PDB entry 8VAS | electron microscopy, 3.80 A resolution | chains E and I of the 9 polymer chains in the assembly

[Chain E]
Protein: DNA polymerase III subunit delta'
Organism: Escherichia coli
UniProtKB: P28631 (HOLB_ECOLI); residue numbers follow UniProt; this construct covers 1-334
Sequence (337 residues; each row starts with the number of its first residue; numbers below 1 keep their minus sign (Gly-2 is residue -2)):
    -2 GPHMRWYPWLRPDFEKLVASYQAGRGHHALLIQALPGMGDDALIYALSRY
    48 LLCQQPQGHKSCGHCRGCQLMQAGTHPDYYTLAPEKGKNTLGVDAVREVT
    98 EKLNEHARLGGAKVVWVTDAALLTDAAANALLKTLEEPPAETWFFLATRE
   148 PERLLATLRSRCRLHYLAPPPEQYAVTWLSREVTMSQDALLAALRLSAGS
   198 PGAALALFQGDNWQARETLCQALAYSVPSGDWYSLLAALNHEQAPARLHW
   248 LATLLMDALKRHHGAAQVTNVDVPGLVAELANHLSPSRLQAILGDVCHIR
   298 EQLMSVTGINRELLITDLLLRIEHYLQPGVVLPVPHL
Construct notes: expression tag (-2 to 0)
Bound ions: Zn2+: Cys50, Cys59, Cys62, Cys65
From the paper describing this entry:
  - mutagenesis - K130A: decreased catalytic activity

[Chain I]
Molecule: 30-nt DNA strand
Sequence (30 nucleotides; row label = number of the first residue in the row):
     1 TTTTTTTTTTTATGTACTCGTAGTGTCTGC
Disordered / not traced: 1-4

[Chain E / chain I interface]
Contacting residue pairs - 9 pairs, chain E then chain I:
  Thr87(E) - DA12(I)  phosphate contact
  Gly89(E) - DT13(I)  phosphate contact
  Val90(E) - DT13(I)  hydrogen bond to the phosphate
  Val90(E) - DG14(I)  phosphate contact
  Asp91(E) - DG14(I)  phosphate contact
  Arg94(E) - DG14(I)  salt bridge to the phosphate
  Thr121(E) - DA12(I)  phosphate contact
  Thr121(E) - DT13(I)  phosphate contact
  Gly305(E) - DT10(I)  sugar contact
Other interface residues (no listed pair), chain E (13 interface residues in all): Lys85, Leu88, Ala123, Ala124, Thr304, Asn307
Other interface residues (no listed pair), chain I (6 interface residues in all): DT9, DT11

[Summary]
13 residues of chain E face 6 of chain I across their interface, with 1 hydrogen bond and 1 salt bridge. Polar
contacts include Val90(E)-DT13(I) and Arg94(E)-DG14(I). Cys50(E), Cys59(E), Cys62(E) and Cys65(E) form the
Zn2+ site. From the paper: K130A of chain E reduces catalytic activity.
Here chain E is DNA polymerase III subunit delta' (Escherichia coli) and chain I is a 30-nt DNA strand. Entry
8VAS (Structure of the E. coli clamp loader bound to the beta clamp in an Altered-Collar conformation) was
determined by electron microscopy (same publication as 8VAL, 8VAM, 8VAN, 8VAP, 8VAQ, 8VAR and 8VAT).
